PDB entry 2AFH | X-ray diffraction, 2.10 A resolution | chains B and D of the 6 polymer chains in the assembly

== Chain B (and D) ==
Name: Nitrogenase molybdenum-iron protein
Organism: Azotobacter vinelandii
Notes: EC 1.18.6.1; chain D of this document is another copy of the same molecule, construct and numbering; everything in this record applies to it too
UniProtKB: P07329 (NIFK_AZOVI); residues 2-523 here correspond to UniProt positions 1-522 (UniProt number = residue number - 1)
Amino-acid sequence (522 residues; numbered 2 to 523; the number before each row is that of its first residue):
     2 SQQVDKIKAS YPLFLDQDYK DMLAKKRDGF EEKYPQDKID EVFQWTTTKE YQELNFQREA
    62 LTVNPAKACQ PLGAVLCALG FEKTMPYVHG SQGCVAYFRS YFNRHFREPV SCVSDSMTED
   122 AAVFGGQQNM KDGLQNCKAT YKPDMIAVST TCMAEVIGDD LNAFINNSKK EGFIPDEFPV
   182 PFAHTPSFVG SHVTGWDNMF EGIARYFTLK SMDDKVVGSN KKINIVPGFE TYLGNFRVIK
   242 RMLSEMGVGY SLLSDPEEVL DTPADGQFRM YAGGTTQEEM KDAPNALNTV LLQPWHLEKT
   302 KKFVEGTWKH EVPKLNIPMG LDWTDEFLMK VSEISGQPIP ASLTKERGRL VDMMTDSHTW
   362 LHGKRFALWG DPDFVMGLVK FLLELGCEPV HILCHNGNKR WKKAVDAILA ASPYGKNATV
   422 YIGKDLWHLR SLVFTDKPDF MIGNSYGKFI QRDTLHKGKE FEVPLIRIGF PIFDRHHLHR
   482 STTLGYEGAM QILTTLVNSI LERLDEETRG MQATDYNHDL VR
Metal / ion sites: fe(8)-S(7) cluster Fe: Cys-70, Cys-95, Cys-153 (shared with 3 residues of chain A); Ca2+ site 1: Arg-108, Glu-109 (shared with Asp-353(D), Asp-357(D) of chain D); Ca2+ site 2: Asp-353, Asp-357 (shared with Arg-108(D), Glu-109(D) of chain D)
Ligand contacts: fe(8)-S(7) cluster (CLF): Cys-70, Pro-72, Ser-92, Gly-94, Cys-95, Tyr-98, Phe-99, Thr-152, Cys-153, Ser-188

== How chain B and chain D interact ==
Contacting residue pairs - 131 pairs, chain B then chain D:
  Ser-11(B) / Tyr-517(D)  hydrogen bond (backbone-side chain)
  Ser-11(B) / Asn-518(D)
  Tyr-12(B) / Leu-505(D)  hydrophobic
  Tyr-12(B) / Glu-508(D)  hydrogen bond
  Tyr-12(B) / Tyr-517(D)
  Tyr-12(B) / Asn-518(D)
  Phe-15(B) / Tyr-517(D)
  Leu-16(B) / Tyr-517(D)
  Lys-34(B) / Gln-513(D)  hydrogen bond
  Gln-37(B) / Gln-513(D)
  Arg-105(B) / Val-522(D)
  Arg-108(B) / Asp-357(D)
  Arg-108(B) / Arg-523(D)  hydrogen bond (side chain-backbone)
  Glu-109(B) / Asp-353(D)
  Arg-238(B) / Arg-350(D)
  Glu-259(B) / Lys-346(D)  salt bridge
  Glu-259(B) / Arg-350(D)  salt bridge
  Asp-262(B) / Arg-350(D)  salt bridge
  Pro-264(B) / Lys-346(D)
  Pro-264(B) / Gly-349(D)
  Pro-264(B) / Arg-350(D)
  Ala-265(B) / Gly-349(D)  hydrogen bond (backbone-backbone)
  Ala-265(B) / Val-352(D)
  Ala-265(B) / Asp-353(D)
  Lys-346(B) / Glu-259(D)  salt bridge
  Lys-346(B) / Pro-264(D)
  Gly-349(B) / Pro-264(D)
  Gly-349(B) / Ala-265(D)  hydrogen bond (backbone-backbone)
  Arg-350(B) / Arg-238(D)
  Arg-350(B) / Glu-259(D)  salt bridge
  Arg-350(B) / Asp-262(D)  salt bridge
  Val-352(B) / Ala-265(D)
  Asp-353(B) / Glu-109(D)
  Asp-353(B) / Ala-265(D)
  Met-354(B) / His-478(D)
  Met-354(B) / Arg-481(D)
  Asp-357(B) / Arg-108(D)
  Asp-357(B) / His-477(D)
  Asp-357(B) / His-478(D)
  Ser-358(B) / His-477(D)  hydrogen bond
  Ser-358(B) / His-478(D)  hydrogen bond
  Trp-361(B) / His-477(D)
  Ser-446(B) / Leu-521(D)
  Tyr-447(B) / Leu-521(D)  hydrophobic
  Lys-449(B) / Asp-506(D)  salt bridge
  Lys-449(B) / His-519(D)
  Lys-449(B) / Asp-520(D)  hydrogen bond (side chain-backbone)
  Lys-449(B) / Leu-521(D)
  Phe-450(B) / His-519(D)
  Phe-450(B) / Leu-521(D)  hydrophobic
  Gln-452(B) / Arg-510(D)
  Arg-453(B) / Arg-510(D)
  Arg-453(B) / Met-512(D)
  Arg-453(B) / Asp-516(D)  salt bridge
  Asp-454(B) / Met-512(D)
  Leu-456(B) / Arg-510(D)
  His-457(B) / Met-512(D)
  Glu-463(B) / Arg-510(D)  salt bridge
  Arg-468(B) / Asp-506(D)  salt bridge
  Phe-474(B) / Leu-521(D)
  Phe-474(B) / Val-522(D)
  Phe-474(B) / Arg-523(D)  hydrogen bond (backbone-backbone)
  Asp-475(B) / Leu-502(D)
  Asp-475(B) / Asp-506(D)
  Asp-475(B) / Leu-521(D)
  Asp-475(B) / Arg-523(D)
  Arg-476(B) / Asn-499(D)
  Arg-476(B) / Leu-502(D)
  Arg-476(B) / Glu-503(D)  salt bridge
  Arg-476(B) / Asp-506(D)  salt bridge
  His-477(B) / Asp-357(D)
  His-477(B) / Ser-358(D)  hydrogen bond
  His-477(B) / Trp-361(D)
  His-477(B) / Thr-495(D)
  His-477(B) / Val-498(D)
  His-477(B) / Asn-499(D)
  His-477(B) / Leu-502(D)
  His-477(B) / Arg-523(D)  hydrogen bond (side chain-backbone)
  His-478(B) / Met-354(D)  hydrogen bond (side chain-backbone)
  His-478(B) / Asp-357(D)
  His-478(B) / Ser-358(D)  hydrogen bond
  His-478(B) / Leu-494(D)
  His-478(B) / Thr-495(D)
  Leu-479(B) / Asn-499(D)
  Arg-481(B) / Met-354(D)
  Arg-481(B) / Met-491(D)
  Leu-494(B) / His-478(D)
  Thr-495(B) / His-477(D)
  Val-498(B) / His-477(D)
  Asn-499(B) / Arg-476(D)
  Asn-499(B) / His-477(D)
  Asn-499(B) / Leu-479(D)
  Leu-502(B) / Asp-475(D)
  Leu-502(B) / His-477(D)
  Glu-503(B) / Arg-476(D)  salt bridge
  Leu-505(B) / Tyr-12(D)  hydrophobic
  Asp-506(B) / Lys-449(D)  salt bridge
  Asp-506(B) / Arg-468(D)  salt bridge
  Asp-506(B) / Asp-475(D)
  Asp-506(B) / Arg-476(D)  salt bridge
  Glu-508(B) / Tyr-12(D)  hydrogen bond
  Thr-509(B) / Tyr-12(D)
  Arg-510(B) / Gln-452(D)
  Arg-510(B) / Arg-453(D)
  Arg-510(B) / Leu-456(D)
  Arg-510(B) / Glu-463(D)
  Met-512(B) / Arg-453(D)
  Met-512(B) / Asp-454(D)
  Met-512(B) / His-457(D)
  Gln-513(B) / Lys-34(D)  hydrogen bond
  Gln-513(B) / Gln-37(D)
  Asp-516(B) / Arg-453(D)  salt bridge
  Tyr-517(B) / Ser-11(D)  hydrogen bond (side chain-backbone)
  Tyr-517(B) / Tyr-12(D)
  Tyr-517(B) / Phe-15(D)
  Tyr-517(B) / Leu-16(D)
  Asn-518(B) / Ser-11(D)
  Asn-518(B) / Tyr-12(D)
  His-519(B) / Lys-449(D)
  His-519(B) / Phe-450(D)
  Asp-520(B) / Lys-449(D)  hydrogen bond (backbone-side chain)
  Leu-521(B) / Ser-446(D)
  Leu-521(B) / Tyr-447(D)  hydrophobic
  Leu-521(B) / Phe-474(D)
  Leu-521(B) / Asp-475(D)  hydrogen bond (backbone-backbone)
  Val-522(B) / Arg-105(D)
  Val-522(B) / Phe-474(D)
  Arg-523(B) / Arg-108(D)  hydrogen bond (backbone-side chain)
  Arg-523(B) / Phe-474(D)  hydrogen bond (backbone-backbone)
  Arg-523(B) / Asp-475(D)
  Arg-523(B) / His-477(D)  hydrogen bond (backbone-side chain)
Other interface residues (no listed pair), chain B (69 interface residues in all): Pro-13, Phe-44, Glu-258, Thr-263, Met-491, Ala-514, Thr-515
Other interface residues (no listed pair), chain D (69 interface residues in all): Pro-13, Phe-44, Glu-258, Thr-263, Thr-509, Ala-514, Thr-515

== In short ==
The chain B/chain D interface involves 69 residues from each chain; the contacts include 22 hydrogen bonds and
17 salt bridges. Polar contacts include Glu-259(B)/Lys-346(D), Glu-259(B)/Arg-350(D) and
Asp-262(B)/Arg-350(D). Ligands of chain B: fe(8)-S(7) cluster. Cys-70(B), Cys-95(B) and Cys-153(B) coordinate
a fe(8)-S(7) cluster Fe ion.
Chain B and chain D are both Nitrogenase molybdenum-iron protein (Azotobacter vinelandii); the structure,
Crystal Structure of Nucleotide-Free Av2-Av1 Complex, was determined by X-ray diffraction together with 4WZB
and 2AFI from the same study.
